Entry 8OSL (electron microscopy, 4.90 A resolution (low resolution: residue-level contacts below are approximate; hydrogen-bond / salt-bridge calls are withheld)); this record covers chains M and N of the 14 polymer chains in the assembly.

Chain M:
Protein: Circadian locomoter output cycles protein kaput
Organism: Mus musculus
Notes: EC 2.3.1.48
Reference sequence: O08785 (CLOCK_MOUSE); numbering as in UniProt (aligned over 26-395)
Amino-acid sequence (375 residues; numbered 21 to 395; the number before each row is that of its first residue):
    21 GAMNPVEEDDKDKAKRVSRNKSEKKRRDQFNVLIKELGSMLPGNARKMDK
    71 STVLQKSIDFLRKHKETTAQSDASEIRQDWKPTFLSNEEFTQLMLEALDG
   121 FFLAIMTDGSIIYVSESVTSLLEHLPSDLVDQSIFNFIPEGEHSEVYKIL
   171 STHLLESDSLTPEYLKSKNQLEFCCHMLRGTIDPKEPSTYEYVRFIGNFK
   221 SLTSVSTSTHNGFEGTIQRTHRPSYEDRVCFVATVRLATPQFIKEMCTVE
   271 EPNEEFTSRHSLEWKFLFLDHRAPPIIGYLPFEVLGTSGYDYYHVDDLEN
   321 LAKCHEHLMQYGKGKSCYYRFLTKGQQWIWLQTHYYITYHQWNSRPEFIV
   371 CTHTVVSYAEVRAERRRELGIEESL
Not modelled in the structure: 21-33, 92-104, 224-247, 385-395
Sequence notes: expression tag (21-25)
Swiss-Prot annotation at these positions:
  - motif: Asp32 to Arg47 (Nuclear localization signal)
  - site: Arg39 (Interaction with E-box DNA), Glu43 (Interaction with E-box DNA), Arg47 (Interaction with E-box DNA), His84 (Important for interaction with BMAL1)
  - modified residue (Phosphoserine): Ser38, Ser42
  - cross-link: Lys67 (Glycyl lysine isopeptide (Lys-Gly) (interchain with G-Cter in SUMO1))
  - mutagenesis: Ser38 (S38D: Significant decrease in transcriptional activation by the CLOCK-BMAL1 heterodimer ...), Ser42 (S42D: Significant decrease in transcriptional activation by the CLOCK-BMAL1 heterodimer ...), Leu57 (L57E: Reduced BMAL1 binding. Abolishes transcriptional activation by the CLOCK-BMAL1 heterodimer. Abolishes regulation of circadian clock), Lys67 (K67R: Decrease in sumoylation and its transcriptional activity. Abolishes sumoylation and interaction with ESR1 and decrease in its transcriptional activity; when associated with R-851), Leu74 (L74E: Reduced BMAL1 binding. Abolishes transcriptional activation by the CLOCK-BMAL1 heterodimer), Trp284 (W284A: Reduced BMAL1 binding. Slightly reduced transcriptional activation by the CLOCK-BMAL1 heterodimer)

Chain N:
Protein: Basic helix-loop-helix ARNT-like protein 1
Organism: Mus musculus
Reference sequence: Q9WTL8 (BMAL1_MOUSE); residues 69-447 here = UniProt positions 69-447
Amino-acid sequence (384 residues; row label = number of the first residue in the row):
    64 GAMNPEYAEHQGRIKNAREAHSQIEKRRRDKMNSFIDELASLVPTCNAMS
   114 RKLDKLTVLRMAVQHMKTLRGATNPYTEANYKPTFLSDDELKHLILRAAD
   164 GFLFVVGCDRGKILFVSESVFKILNYSQNDLIGQSLFDYLHPKDIAKVKE
   214 QLSSSDTAPRERLIDAKTGLPVKTDITPGPSRLCSGARRSFFCRMKCNRP
   264 SVKVEDKDFASTCSKKKDRKSFCTIHSTGYLKSWPPTKMGLDEDNEPDNE
   314 GCNLSCLVAIGRLHSHMVPQPANGEIRVKSMEYVSRHAIDGKFVFVDQRA
   364 TAILAYLPQELLGTSCYEYFHQDDIGHLAECHRQVLQTREKITTNCYKFK
   414 IKDGSFITLRSRWFSFMNPWTKEVEYIVSTNTVV
Not modelled in the structure: 64-74, 130-149, 219-244, 264-281, 297-315
Sequence notes: expression tag (64-68)
Swiss-Prot annotation at these positions:
  - motif: Leu149 to Leu159 (Nuclear export signal 1), Leu367 to Leu375 (Nuclear export signal 2)
  - site: His84 (Interaction with E-box DNA), Ile87 (Interaction with E-box DNA), Glu88 (Interaction with E-box DNA), Arg92 (Interaction with E-box DNA), Leu132 (Important for interaction with CLOCK)
  - modified residue (Phosphoserine): Ser85, Ser97
  - cross-link (Glycyl lysine isopeptide (Lys-Gly)): Lys259 (interchain with G-Cter in SUMO2 and SUMO3), Lys266 (interchain with G-Cter in SUMO)
  - mutagenesis: Ser97 (S97A: Impaired nuclear accumulation, decreased interaction with CLOCK and disruption of circadian clock function), Leu102 (L102E: Reduced CLOCK binding. Abolishes transcriptional activation by the CLOCK-BMAL1 heterodimer), Leu122 (L122E: Reduced CLOCK binding. Abolishes transcriptional activation by the CLOCK-BMAL1 heterodimer), Leu154 (L154A: Significant reduction in nucleocytoplasmic shuttling; when associated with A-157), Leu157 (L157A: Significant reduction in nucleocytoplasmic shuttling; when associated with A-154), Lys230 (K230R: No effect on sumoylation), Lys236 (K236R: No effect on sumoylation), Lys259 (K259R: Significant decrease in; transcriptional activity, localization in PML body, ubiquitination and proteasome-mediated proteolysis), Lys266 (K266R: Abolishes sumoylation), Lys279 (K279R: No effect on sumoylation), Ile323 (I323D: Reduced CLOCK binding. Slightly reduced transcriptional activation by the CLOCK-BMAL1 heterodimer. Impairs regulation of circadian clock ...), Leu370 (L370A: Significant reduction in nucleocytoplasmic shuttling; when associated with A-374), 2 further mutagenesis entries in UniProt
What the authors report for this chain:
  - mutagenesis - R173A, Q385A: decreased binding to nucleosomal template (E-box, SHL-6.2)
  - mutagenesis - R173A, Q385A: unchanged binding to histone-free DNA
  - mutagenesis - R173A, Q385A: unchanged binding to PER2 or CRY1

Chain M / chain N interface:
Residue-residue contacts (17; chain M residue first):
  Leu53(M) with Leu122(N)
  Leu74(M) with Phe98(N)
  Ala117(M) with Ile323(N)
  Ser208(M) with Arg340(N)
  Thr209(M) with Arg340(N)
  Tyr210(M) with Arg340(N); Val341(N); Lys342(N)
  Thr254(M) with Leu157(N); Ala161(N)
  Leu282(M) with Trp433(N)
  Pro295(M) with Gly249(N)
  Ile296(M) with Gly249(N)
  Gly298(M) with Ser218(N); Gly249(N)
  Ala322(M) with Pro432(N)
  Gly345(M) with Arg251(N)
Interface residues without a listed pair, chain M (20 interface residues in all): Leu81, Ile216, Phe262, Pro294, His325, Lys344, Gln346
Interface residues without a listed pair, chain N (19 interface residues in all): Leu105, Ser248, Arg252, Ser253, Gln361, Arg362

Overview:
20 residues of chain M face 19 of chain N across their interface. UniProt lists 6 mutagenesis sites on chain
M; 14 mutagenesis sites on chain N. The paper reports that R173A and Q385A of chain N reduce binding to
nucleosomal template (E-box, SHL-6.2); R173A and Q385A of chain N leave binding to histone-free DNA unchanged.
Here chain M is Circadian locomoter output cycles protein kaput and chain N is Basic helix-loop-helix
ARNT-like protein 1, both from Mus musculus. Entry 8OSL (Cryo-EM structure of CLOCK-BMAL1 bound to the native
Por enhancer nucleosome (map 2, additional 3D classification ...) was determined by electron microscopy (same
publication as 8OSJ, 8OSK, 8OTS and 8OTT).
